Entry 6LAB (X-ray diffraction, 3.20 A resolution); this record covers chains K and S of the 22 polymer chains in the assembly.

== Chain K ==
Molecule: Histone H3.1
From: Homo sapiens
Reference sequence: P68431 (H31_HUMAN); residues 0-135 here correspond to UniProt positions 1-136 (UniProt number = residue number + 1)
Amino-acid sequence (136 residues; row label = number of the first residue in the row; numbering starts at 0):
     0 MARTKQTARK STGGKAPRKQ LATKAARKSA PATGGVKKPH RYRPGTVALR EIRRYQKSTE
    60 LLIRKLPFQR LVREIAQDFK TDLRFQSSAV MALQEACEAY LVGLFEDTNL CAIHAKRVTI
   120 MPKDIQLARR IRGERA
Disordered / not traced: 0-37

== Chain S ==
Molecule: 169-nt DNA strand
From: other sequences
Sequence (169 nucleotides; row label = number of the first residue in the row; numbers below 1 keep their minus sign (DG-82 is residue -82)):
   -82 GCTTTTTTTT TTCACAATCC CGGTGCCGAG GCCGCTCAAT TGGTCGTAGA CAGCTCTAGC
   -22 ACCGCTTAAA CGCACGTACG GAATCCGTAC GTGCGTTTAA GCGGTGCTAG AGCTGTCTAC
    38 GACCAATTGA GCGGCCTCGG CACCGGGATT GTGAAAAAAA AAAGCTGCA
Metal / ion sites: Ca2+ site 1: DG-52 (shared with 1 residue of chain T); Ca2+ site 2: DG51 (shared with 1 residue of chain T)

== Chain K / chain S interface ==
Contacting residue pairs (25):
  Arg40(K) - DA71(S)  phosphate contact
  Arg40(K) - DA72(S)  phosphate contact
  Tyr41(K) - DG70(S)  phosphate contact
  Tyr41(K) - DA71(S)  phosphate contact
  Arg42(K) - DA-5(S)  salt bridge to the phosphate
  Arg42(K) - DA71(S)  salt bridge to the phosphate
  Pro43(K) - DA-5(S)  sugar contact
  Thr45(K) - DG70(S)  phosphate contact
  Thr45(K) - DA71(S)  phosphate contact
  Arg63(K) - DA-14(S)  phosphate contact
  Arg63(K) - DA-13(S)  salt bridge to the phosphate
  Arg72(K) - DC-23(S)  salt bridge to the phosphate
  Arg83(K) - DG-24(S)  phosphate contact
  Arg83(K) - DC-23(S)  phosphate contact
  Phe84(K) - DG-24(S)  phosphate contact
  Phe84(K) - DC-23(S)  hydrogen bond to the phosphate
  Gln85(K) - DG-24(S)  phosphate contact
  Ser86(K) - DG-24(S)  hydrogen bond to the phosphate
  Arg116(K) - DG-3(S)  phosphate contact
  Arg116(K) - DG-2(S)  salt bridge to the phosphate
  Val117(K) - DG-3(S)  hydrogen bond to the phosphate
  Thr118(K) - DC-4(S)  hydrogen bond to the phosphate
  Thr118(K) - DG-3(S)  hydrogen bond to the phosphate
  Met120(K) - DG-3(S)  sugar contact
  Met120(K) - DG-2(S)  phosphate contact
Other interface residues (no listed pair), chain K (19 interface residues in all): His39, Leu48, Arg52, Leu82
Other interface residues (no listed pair), chain S (13 interface residues in all): DT-6, DT69

== Summary ==
19 residues of chain K face 13 of chain S across their interface, with 5 hydrogen bonds and 5 salt bridges.
Polar contacts include Phe84(K)-DC-23(S), Ser86(K)-DG-24(S) and Val117(K)-DG-3(S).
Chain K is Histone H3.1 (Homo sapiens) and chain S is a 169-nt DNA strand (other sequences); the structure,
169 bp nucleosome, harboring cohesive DNA termini, assembled with linker histone H1.0, was determined by X-ray
diffraction (same publication as 7COW, 6LER, 6L9Z and 6LA2).
